PDB entry 5MSF | X-ray diffraction, 2.80 A resolution | chains A and C of the 5 polymer chains in the assembly

Chain A (and C):
Protein: MS2 protein capsid
Organism: Enterobacterio phage MS2
Notes: chain C of this document is another copy of the same molecule, construct and numbering; everything in this record applies to it too
UniProtKB: P03612 (COAT_BPMS2); residues 1-129 here correspond to UniProt positions 2-130 (UniProt number = residue number + 1)
Chain sequence (129 residues; row label = number of the first residue in the row):
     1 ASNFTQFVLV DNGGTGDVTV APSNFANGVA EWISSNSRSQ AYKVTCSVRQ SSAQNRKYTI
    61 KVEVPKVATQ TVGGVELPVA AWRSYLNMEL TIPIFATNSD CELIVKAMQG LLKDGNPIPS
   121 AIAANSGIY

How chain A and chain C interact:
Residue-residue contacts (18; chain A residue first):
  S2(A) with A1(C)
  F4(A) with A1(C), hydrogen bond (backbone-backbone)
  T5(A) with A1(C)
  A26(A) with F25(C), hydrophobic; G28(C)
  N27(A) with N27(C); G28(C)
  S35(A) with N98(C), hydrogen bond
  N36(A) with N98(C)
  S37(A) with I94(C); F95(C); A96(C)
  R38(A) with R56(C); I94(C), hydrogen bond (backbone-backbone); A96(C)
  S39(A) with I94(C), hydrogen bond (backbone-backbone); F95(C)
  P78(A) with F95(C)
Interface residues without a listed pair, chain A (16 interface residues in all): P22, N24, F25, L77, V79
Interface residues without a listed pair, chain C (11 interface residues in all): V48, T97

Summary:
16 residues of chain A and 11 residues of chain C are in contact; the contacts include 4 hydrogen bonds. Among
the polar pairs are S35(A)-N98(C), F4(A)-A1(C) and R38(A)-I94(C).
Both chains are MS2 protein capsid (Enterobacterio phage MS2). Entry 5MSF (MS2 protein capsid/RNA complex) was
determined by X-ray diffraction (same publication as 7MSF).
